4NIG - chains A and C of the 3 polymer chains in the assembly; structure by X-ray diffraction, 1.52 A resolution.

== Chain A ==
Name: Alpha-ketoglutarate-dependent dioxygenase AlkB
Source organism: Escherichia coli
Notes: EC 1.14.11.33
Reference sequence: P05050 (ALKB_ECOLI); residue numbers follow UniProt; this construct covers 12-216
Sequence (205 residues; row label = number of the first residue in the row):
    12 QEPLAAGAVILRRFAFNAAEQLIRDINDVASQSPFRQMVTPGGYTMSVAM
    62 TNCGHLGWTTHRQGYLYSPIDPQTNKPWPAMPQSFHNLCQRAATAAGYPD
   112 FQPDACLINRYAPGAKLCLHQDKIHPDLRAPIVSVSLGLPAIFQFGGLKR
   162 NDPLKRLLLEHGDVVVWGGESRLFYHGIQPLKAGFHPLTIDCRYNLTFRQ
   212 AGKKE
Not modelled in the structure: 12, 215-216
Construct notes: engineered mutation Cys129 (Ser in P05050), Ile135 (Asp in P05050), His136 (Glu in P05050)
Metal / ion sites: Mn2+: His131, Asp133, His187 (together with 2-oxoglutaric acid)
Ligand contacts: 2-oxoglutaric acid (AKG): Met61, Leu118, Asn120, Tyr122, Leu128, His131, Asp133, Ser145, Phe154, Leu170, His187, Ile189, Arg204, Asn206, Thr208
UniProt features mapped onto this chain:
  - binding site (substrate): Trp69, Tyr76 to Tyr78, Arg161
  - binding site (2-oxoglutarate): Asn120 to Tyr122, Arg204 to Arg210
  - binding site (Fe cation): His131, Asp133, His187
  - mutagenesis: Thr51 (T51A: Slightly reduced activity towards single-stranded DNA containing 1-methyladenine. Reduces affinity for undamaged DNA), Trp69 (W69A: Abolishes activity towards single-stranded DNA containing 1-methyladenine), Tyr76 (Y76A: Reduces affinity for damaged DNA and activity towards single-stranded DNA containing 1-methyladenine), Arg161 (R161A: No effect on enzyme activity. Decreases affinity for damaged DNA)

== Chain C ==
Molecule: 13-nt DNA strand
Sequence (13 nucleotides; each row starts with the number of its first residue):
     1 AACGGTATTACCT

== Interface between chain A and chain C ==
Residue-residue contacts - 7 pairs, chain A then chain C:
  Arg161(A) with DG4(C), base contact; DG5(C), hydrogen bond to the base; DT6(C), hydrogen bond to the base
  Asn162(A) with DG4(C), sugar contact; DG5(C), hydrogen bond to the phosphate
  Arg167(A) with DA2(C), sugar contact; DC3(C), salt bridge to the phosphate
Also at the interface, not in a pair above, chain A (4 interface residues in all): Gln190

== Summary ==
The interface between chain A and chain C involves 4 residues on one side and 5 on the other, with 3 hydrogen
bonds and 1 salt bridge. Among the polar pairs are Arg161(A)-DG5(C), Arg161(A)-DT6(C) and Asn162(A)-DG5(C).
Bound to chain A: 2-oxoglutaric acid.
Chain A is Alpha-ketoglutarate-dependent dioxygenase AlkB (Escherichia coli) and chain C is a 13-nt DNA
strand; the structure, Crystal structure of AlkB D135I/E136H mutant protein with cofactors bound to dsDNA
containing m6A/A, was determined by X-ray diffraction (same publication as 4NID, 4NIH and 4NII).
